8TTC - chains A and B; structure by X-ray diffraction, 3.01 A resolution.

== Chain A ==
Molecule: Vacuolar protein sorting-associated protein 29
Organism: Mus musculus
UniProtKB: Q9QZ88 (VPS29_MOUSE); residues 1-182 here = UniProt positions 1-182
Amino-acid sequence (182 residues; numbered 1 to 182; the number before each row is that of its first residue):
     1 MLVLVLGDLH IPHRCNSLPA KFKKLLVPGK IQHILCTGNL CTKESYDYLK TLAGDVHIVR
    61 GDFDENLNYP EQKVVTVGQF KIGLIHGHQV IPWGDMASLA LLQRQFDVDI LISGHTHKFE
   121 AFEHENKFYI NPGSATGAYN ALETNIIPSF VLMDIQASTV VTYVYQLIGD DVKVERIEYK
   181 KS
UniProt features mapped onto this chain:
  - modified residue: K50 (N6-acetyllysine)
  - mutagenesis: N39 (N39D: Decreases interaction with VPS35), V90 (V90D: Decreases interaction with VPS35), I91 (I91S: Disrupts interaction with VPS35), L152 (L152E: Disrupts interaction with ANKRD27)

== Chain B ==
Molecule: Vacuolar protein sorting-associated protein 35
Organism: Mus musculus
UniProtKB: Q9EQH3 (VPS35_MOUSE); residues 483-796 here = UniProt positions 483-796
Amino-acid sequence (316 residues; row label = number of the first residue in the row):
   481 GSDFADEQSL VGRFIHLLRS DDPDQQYLIL NTARKHFGAG GNQRIRFTLP PLVFAAYQLA
   541 FRYKENSQMD DKWEKKCQKI FSFAHQTISA LIKAELAELP LRLFLQGALA AGEIGFENHE
   601 TVAYEFMSQA FSLYEDEISD SKAQLAAITL IIGTFERMKC FSEENHEPLR TQCALAASKL
   661 LKKPDQGRAV STCAHLFWSG RNTDKNGEEL HGGKRVMECL KKALKIANQC MDPSLQVQLF
   721 IEILNRYIYF YEKENDAVTI QVLNQLIQKI REDLPNLESS EETEQINKHF HNTLEHLRSR
   781 RESPESEGPI YEGLIL
Disordered / not traced: 481-489, 786-796
Construct notes: expression tag (481-482)
UniProt features mapped onto this chain:
  - modified residue: S783 (Phosphoserine), Y791 (Phosphotyrosine)
What the authors report for this chain:
  - disease-associated variants - D620N: decreased binding to FAM21
  - mutagenesis - K555N/K556L/K559Q/K701E: decreased localization

== Interface between chain A and chain B ==
Contacting residue pairs - 41 pairs, chain A then chain B:
  P12(A) - R493(B)
  P12(A) - P531(B)
  H13(A) - P531(B)
  H13(A) - F534(B)
  R14(A) - F534(B)
  N16(A) - H496(B)
  D62(A) - R582(B)  hydrogen bond (backbone-side chain)
  D62(A) - L630(B)
  F63(A) - F534(B)  hydrophobic
  F63(A) - R582(B)
  F63(A) - Q586(B)
  E65(A) - F527(B)
  I91(A) - G633(B)
  I91(A) - H675(B)
  P92(A) - E636(B)
  P92(A) - Y729(B)
  W93(A) - L589(B)  hydrophobic
  W93(A) - G633(B)
  W93(A) - T634(B)
  D95(A) - Y729(B)  hydrogen bond
  A97(A) - Y729(B)  hydrophobic
  S98(A) - Y729(B)
  L101(A) - N725(B)
  L101(A) - R726(B)
  R104(A) - N725(B)  hydrogen bond
  R104(A) - I728(B)
  R104(A) - H769(B)  hydrogen bond (backbone-side chain)
  R104(A) - H776(B)  hydrogen bond
  Q105(A) - H769(B)
  D107(A) - N772(B)  hydrogen bond
  E125(A) - H776(B)  salt bridge
  Y139(A) - Y537(B)
  Y139(A) - Q538(B)
  Y139(A) - F541(B)
  Y139(A) - A590(B)
  A141(A) - F541(B)
  A141(A) - L589(B)  hydrophobic
  A141(A) - A590(B)
  A141(A) - E593(B)
  L142(A) - E593(B)
  L142(A) - R637(B)
Interface residues without a listed pair, chain A (23 interface residues in all): H88, T144
Interface residues without a listed pair, chain B (38 interface residues in all): L498, P530, L579, L583, T629, T672, S679, E722, E732, K733, K768, S779

== Overview ==
23 residues of chain A and 38 residues of chain B are in contact, with 6 hydrogen bonds and 1 salt bridge.
Polar pairs include E125(A)-H776(B), D62(A)-R582(B) and D95(A)-Y729(B). From UniProt: 4 mutagenesis sites on
chain A. From the paper: D620N of chain B reduces binding to FAM21; K555N/K556L/K559Q/K701E of chain B reduce
localization.
Chain A is Vacuolar protein sorting-associated protein 29 and chain B is Vacuolar protein sorting-associated
protein 35, both from Mus musculus; the structure, Structure of retromer VPS29-VPS35 (483-796) complexed with
Fam21A repeat 20 (1289-1302), was determined by X-ray diffraction together with 8TTA, 8TTD, 8TTT, 8TTU and
8TTV from the same study.
